2PET - chain A; structure by X-ray diffraction, 1.70 A resolution.

== Chain A ==
Protein: Lutheran blood group glycoprotein
From: Homo sapiens
Notes: fragment: N-terminal domains 1 and 2
UniProtKB: P50895 (LU_HUMAN); residues 1-231 here correspond to UniProt positions 32-262 (UniProt number = residue number + 31)
Sequence (231 residues; row label = number of the first residue in the row):
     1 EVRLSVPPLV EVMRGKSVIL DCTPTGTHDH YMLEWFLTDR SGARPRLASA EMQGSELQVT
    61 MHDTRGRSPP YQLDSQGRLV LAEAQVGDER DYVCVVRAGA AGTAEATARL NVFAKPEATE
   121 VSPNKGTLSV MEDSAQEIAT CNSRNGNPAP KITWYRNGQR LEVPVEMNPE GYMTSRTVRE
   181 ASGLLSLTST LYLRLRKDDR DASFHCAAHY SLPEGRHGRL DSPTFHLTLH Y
Disulfides: C22-C94, C141-C206
From the paper describing this entry:
  - contacts within the chain: R44-E105 (salt bridge)

== Overview ==
From the paper: contacts within the chain involving R44 and E105.
Chain A is Lutheran blood group glycoprotein (Homo sapiens); the structure, Lutheran glycoprotein, N-terminal
domains 1 and 2, was determined by X-ray diffraction (same publication as 2PF6).
